3HU2 - chains A and F of the 6 polymer chains in the assembly; structure by X-ray diffraction, 2.85 A resolution.

== Chain A (and F) ==
Name: Transitional endoplasmic reticulum ATPase
From: Homo sapiens
Notes: chain F of this document is another copy of the same molecule, construct and numbering; everything in this record applies to it too
UniProtKB: P55072 (TERA_HUMAN); residues 1-481 here = UniProt positions 1-481
Sequence (489 residues; numbered 1 to 489; the number before each row is that of its first residue):
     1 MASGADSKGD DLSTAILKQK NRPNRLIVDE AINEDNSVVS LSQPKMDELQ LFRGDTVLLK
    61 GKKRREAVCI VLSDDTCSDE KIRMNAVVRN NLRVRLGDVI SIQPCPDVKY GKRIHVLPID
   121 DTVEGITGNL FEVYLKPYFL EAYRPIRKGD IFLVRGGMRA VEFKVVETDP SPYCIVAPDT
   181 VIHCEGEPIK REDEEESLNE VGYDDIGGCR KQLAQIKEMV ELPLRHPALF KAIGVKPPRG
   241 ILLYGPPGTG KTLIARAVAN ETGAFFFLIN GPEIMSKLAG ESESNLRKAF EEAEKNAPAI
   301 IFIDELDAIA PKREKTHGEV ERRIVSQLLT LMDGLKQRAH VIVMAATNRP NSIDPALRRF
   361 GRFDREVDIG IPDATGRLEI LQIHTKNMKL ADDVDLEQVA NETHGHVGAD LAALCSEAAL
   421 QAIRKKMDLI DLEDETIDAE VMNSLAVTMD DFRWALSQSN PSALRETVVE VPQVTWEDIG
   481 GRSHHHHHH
Not modelled in the structure: 1-11, 464-489
Sequence notes: engineered mutation A86 (Arg in P55072); expression tag (482-489)
Metal / ion sites: Mg2+: T252 (together with ATP-gamma-S)
Small-molecule neighbours: ATP-gamma-S: D205, I206, G207, C209, P246, P247, G248, T249, G250, K251, T252, L253, D304, N348, I380, H384, G408, A409, A412
Curated features (UniProtKB/Swiss-Prot):
  - binding site (ATP): P247 to L253, N348, H384
  - modified residue: A2 (N-acetylalanine), S3 (Phosphoserine), S7 (Phosphoserine), S13 (Phosphoserine), S37 (Phosphoserine), K315 (N6,N6,N6-trimethyllysine), T436 (Phosphothreonine), S462 (Phosphoserine)
  - cross-link (Glycyl lysine isopeptide (Lys-Gly)): K8 (interchain with G-Cter in SUMO2), K18 (interchain with G-Cter in SUMO2)
  - natural variant: R95 (R95G: In IBMPFD1), G97 (G97E: In CMT2Y), I126 (I126F: In IBMPFD1; uncertain significance), R155 (R155C: In IBMPFD1; R155H: In FTDALS6 and IBMPFD1; R155L: In IBMPFD1; R155P: In IBMPFD1; R155S: In IBMPFD1), R159 (R159G: In FTDALS6; R159H: In IBMPFD1), A160 (A160T: In IBMPFD1; uncertain significance), E185 (E185K: In CMT2Y), R191 (R191Q: In FTDALS6 and IBMPFD1), L198 (L198W: In IBMPFD1), A232 (A232E: In IBMPFD1), I254 (I254F: In IBMPFD1; uncertain significance), I369 (I369T: In IBMPFD1; uncertain significance), 1 further natural variant entry in UniProt
  - mutagenesis: F52 to D55 (Abolishes interaction with NPLOC4; when associated with A-110), R53 (R53A: Minor effect on affinity for ATP and ADP), Y110 (Y110A: Abolishes interaction with NPLOC4; when associated with 52-A--A-55), R113 to H115 (Severely reduced binding to DERL1), F131 (F131R: Severely reduced binding to DERL1), L140 (L140D: Severely reduced binding to DERL1), D179 (D179R: No effect on binding to DERL1), H183 (H183W: Severely reduced binding to DERL1), K251 (K251Q: Impairs ERAD degradation of HMGCR and does not inhibit interaction with RHBDD1; when associated with Q-524), E305 (E305Q: Defect in ubiquitin-dependent protein degradation by the proteasome; when associated with Q-578), K312 (K312A: Does not affect methylation by VCPKMT), R313 (R313A: Does not affect methylation by VCPKMT), 5 further mutagenesis entries in UniProt
From the paper describing this entry:
  - conformationally variable residues (order/disorder transition): L12 to K20

== How chain A and chain F interact ==
Pairs across the interface - 79 pairs, chain A then chain F:
  S13(A) - R424(F)
  A15(A) - M427(F)  hydrophobic
  I16(A) - M427(F)  hydrophobic
  K18(A) - D431(F)
  K20(A) - M427(F)  hydrogen bond (side chain-backbone)
  K20(A) - D428(F)
  K20(A) - I430(F)  hydrogen bond (side chain-backbone)
  K20(A) - D431(F)  salt bridge
  R22(A) - D431(F)
  R22(A) - D434(F)  salt bridge
  R25(A) - E433(F)
  K217(A) - L432(F)
  E218(A) - L420(F)
  E218(A) - R424(F)  salt bridge
  E221(A) - L432(F)
  L222(A) - I423(F)  hydrophobic
  L222(A) - L432(F)  hydrophobic
  R225(A) - L432(F)  hydrogen bond (side chain-backbone)
  H226(A) - D431(F)  hydrogen bond (side chain-backbone)
  H226(A) - L432(F)
  H226(A) - D434(F)  hydrogen bond (side chain-backbone)
  H226(A) - E435(F)
  H226(A) - T436(F)
  H226(A) - I437(F)
  A228(A) - M442(F)  hydrophobic
  L229(A) - I423(F)  hydrophobic
  L229(A) - I430(F)  hydrophobic
  L229(A) - I437(F)  hydrophobic
  L229(A) - L445(F)  hydrophobic
  K231(A) - E195(F)  salt bridge
  A232(A) - M442(F)  hydrophobic
  I233(A) - M388(F)
  I233(A) - K389(F)
  I233(A) - A419(F)
  I233(A) - I423(F)  hydrophobic
  I233(A) - L445(F)  hydrophobic
  I233(A) - V447(F)  hydrophobic
  G234(A) - N387(F)
  G234(A) - M388(F)
  V235(A) - M388(F)  hydrophobic
  V235(A) - C415(F)
  V235(A) - S416(F)
  V235(A) - A419(F)  hydrophobic
  K236(A) - S416(F)  hydrogen bond (backbone-side chain)
  R313(A) - A308(F)
  E314(A) - K315(F)
  E314(A) - R349(F)  salt bridge
  E319(A) - G318(F)
  E319(A) - E319(F)  hydrogen bond (side chain-backbone)
  E319(A) - V320(F)  hydrogen bond (side chain-backbone)
  E319(A) - E321(F)
  R322(A) - H317(F)
  R322(A) - G318(F)
  R322(A) - E321(F)  salt bridge
  R323(A) - M275(F)
  R323(A) - S276(F)
  R323(A) - K277(F)
  S326(A) - P272(F)
  S326(A) - M275(F)
  S326(A) - S276(F)
  Q327(A) - S276(F)
  L329(A) - P272(F)  hydrophobic
  T330(A) - P272(F)  hydrogen bond (side chain-backbone)
  T330(A) - E273(F)  hydrogen bond (side chain-backbone)
  T330(A) - S276(F)
  K336(A) - E196(F)
  Q337(A) - E196(F)
  R338(A) - E192(F)
  R338(A) - D193(F)  salt bridge
  R338(A) - E196(F)  salt bridge
  H340(A) - E192(F)  salt bridge
  R359(A) - P247(F)
  R359(A) - N348(F)
  F360(A) - A409(F)
  F360(A) - A412(F)  hydrophobic
  R362(A) - E305(F)  salt bridge
  R365(A) - A413(F)
  R365(A) - S416(F)
  R365(A) - E417(F)  salt bridge
Interface residues without a listed pair, chain A (43 interface residues in all): Q19, M219, F230, P238, H317
Interface residues without a listed pair, chain F (50 interface residues in all): L278, A279, T316, A422

== In short ==
The interface between chain A and chain F involves 43 residues on one side and 50 on the other, with 10
hydrogen bonds and 11 salt bridges. Polar contacts include K20(A)-D431(F), R22(A)-D434(F) and E218(A)-R424(F).
Bound to chain A: ATP-gamma-S. The paper reports conformational variability at L12(A).
Chain A and chain F are both Transitional endoplasmic reticulum ATPase (Homo sapiens); the structure,
Structure of p97 N-D1 R86A mutant in complex with ATPgS, was determined by X-ray diffraction (same publication
as 3HU1 and 3HU3).
